PDB entry 6MVK | X-ray diffraction, 2.30 A resolution | chain A

# Chain A
Molecule: HCV Polymerase
Source organism: Hepatitis C virus subtype 1b
UniProt: Q99AU2 (Q99AU2_9HEPC); residues 1-563 here correspond to UniProt positions 2420-2982 (UniProt number = residue number + 2419)
Chain sequence (563 residues; numbered 1 to 563; the number before each row is that of its first residue):
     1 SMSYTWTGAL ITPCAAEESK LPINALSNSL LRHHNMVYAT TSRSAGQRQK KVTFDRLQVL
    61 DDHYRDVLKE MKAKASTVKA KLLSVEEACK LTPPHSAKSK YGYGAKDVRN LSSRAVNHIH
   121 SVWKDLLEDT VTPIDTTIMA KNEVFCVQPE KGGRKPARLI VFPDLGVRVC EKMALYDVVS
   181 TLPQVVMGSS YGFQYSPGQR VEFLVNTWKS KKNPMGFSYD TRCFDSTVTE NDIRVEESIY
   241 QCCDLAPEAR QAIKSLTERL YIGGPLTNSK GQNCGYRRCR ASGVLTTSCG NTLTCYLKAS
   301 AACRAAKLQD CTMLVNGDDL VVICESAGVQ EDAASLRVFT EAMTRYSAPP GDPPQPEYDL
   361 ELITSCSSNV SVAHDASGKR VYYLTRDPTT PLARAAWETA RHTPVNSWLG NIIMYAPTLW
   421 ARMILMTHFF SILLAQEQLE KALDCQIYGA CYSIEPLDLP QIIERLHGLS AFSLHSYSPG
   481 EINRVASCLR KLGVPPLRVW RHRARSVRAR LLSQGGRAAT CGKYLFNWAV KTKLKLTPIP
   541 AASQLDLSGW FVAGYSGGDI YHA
Not modelled in the structure: 149-153, 541-548
Differences from the reference sequence: conflict Gln47 (Leu2466 in Q99AU2), Tyr101 (Phe2520 in Q99AU2), Arg114 (Lys2533 in Q99AU2), Val329 (Thr2748 in Q99AU2), Ala563 (Ser2982 in Q99AU2)
Small-molecule neighbours: K4J ((4-{(4S)-3-[5-cyclopropyl-2-(4-fluorophenyl)-3-(methylcarbamoyl)-1-benzofuran-6-yl]-2-oxo-1,3-oxazolidin-4-yl}-2-fluorophenyl)boronic acid): Phe193, Pro197, Arg200, Leu204, Leu314, Val315, Asn316, Asp319, Leu320, Val321, Leu360, Ile363, Ser365, Cys366, Ser368, Leu384, Met414, Tyr415, Tyr448, Gly449
From the paper describing this entry:
  - binding site for K4J: Arg200

# In short
Ligands of chain A: compound K4J. From the paper: a binding site for K4J at Arg200.
Chain A is HCV Polymerase (Hepatitis C virus subtype 1b); the structure, HCV NS5B 1b N316 bound to Compound
18, was determined by X-ray diffraction together with 6MVO, 6MVP and 6MVQ from the same study.
